Entry 7S5J (solution NMR); this record covers chains A and B.

Chain A:
Protein: Peptidase C39
From: Hungateiclostridium thermocellum (strain ATCC 27405 / DSM 1237 / JCM 9322 / NBRC 103400 / NCIMB 10682 / NRRL B-4536 / VPI 7372)
Notes: fragment: N-terminal residues, 1-148
Reference sequence: A3DCU1 (A3DCU1_HUNT2); residues 4-151 here correspond to UniProt positions 1-148 (UniProt number = residue number - 3)
Amino-acid sequence (151 residues; numbered 1 to 151; the number before each row is that of its first residue):
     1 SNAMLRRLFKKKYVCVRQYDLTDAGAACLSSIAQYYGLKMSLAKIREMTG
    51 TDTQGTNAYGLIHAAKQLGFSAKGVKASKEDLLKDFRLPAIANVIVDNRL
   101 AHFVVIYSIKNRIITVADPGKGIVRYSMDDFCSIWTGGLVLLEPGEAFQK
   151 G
Differences from the reference sequence: expression tag (1-3); engineered mutation Ala24 (Cys21 in A3DCU1)
What the authors report for this chain:
  - catalytic residues: His102, Asp118 (citing earlier work)
  - mutagenesis - C24A: abolished catalytic activity (citing earlier work)
  - binding site for CtA peptide (chain B): Gly25, Gly55, Thr56, His102, Phe103 (by similarity / conservation)

Chain B:
Protein: CtA peptide
From: Hungateiclostridium thermocellum (strain ATCC 27405 / DSM 1237 / JCM 9322 / NBRC 103400 / NCIMB 10682 / NRRL B-4536 / VPI 7372)
Notes: fragment: sequence database residues 7-30
Reference sequence: A3DCU2 (A3DCU2_HUNT2); residue numbers follow UniProt; this construct covers 7-30
Amino-acid sequence (24 residues; each row starts with the number of its first residue):
     7 LNIGRELTDEELMEMTGGSTFSIQ

Chain A / chain B interface:
Pairs across the interface (54):
  Thr22(A) - Gly24(B)
  Ala24(A) - Gly23(B)
  Gln54(A) - Gly24(B)
  Gln54(A) - Ser25(B)
  Gly55(A) - Gly24(B)
  Gly55(A) - Ser25(B)
  Thr56(A) - Thr22(B)
  Thr56(A) - Gly23(B)
  Thr56(A) - Gly24(B)
  Asn57(A) - Leu18(B)
  Asn57(A) - Met19(B)
  Asn57(A) - Met21(B)
  Asn57(A) - Thr22(B)
  Ala58(A) - Leu18(B)
  Ala58(A) - Met21(B)
  Tyr59(A) - Asp15(B)
  Tyr59(A) - Leu18(B)
  Ile62(A) - Leu18(B)
  Lys73(A) - Leu7(B)
  Gly74(A) - Glu12(B)
  Gly74(A) - Leu13(B)
  Val75(A) - Ile9(B)
  Val75(A) - Gly10(B)
  Val75(A) - Arg11(B)
  Val75(A) - Leu13(B)
  Lys76(A) - Leu13(B)
  Lys76(A) - Glu17(B)
  Ala77(A) - Ile9(B)
  Asp85(A) - Leu7(B)
  Phe86(A) - Ile9(B)
  Arg87(A) - Leu7(B)
  Leu88(A) - Leu7(B)
  Asn93(A) - Met21(B)
  Asn93(A) - Thr22(B)
  Ile95(A) - Phe27(B)
  Asn98(A) - Phe27(B)
  Asn98(A) - Ser28(B)
  Arg99(A) - Thr26(B)
  Arg99(A) - Phe27(B)
  Leu100(A) - Ser25(B)
  Ala101(A) - Thr22(B)
  Ala101(A) - Gly23(B)
  Ala101(A) - Gly24(B)
  Ala101(A) - Ser25(B)
  Ala101(A) - Phe27(B)
  His102(A) - Thr22(B)
  His102(A) - Gly23(B)
  Phe103(A) - Met21(B)
  Phe103(A) - Thr22(B)
  Phe103(A) - Gly23(B)
  Gly138(A) - Met21(B)
  Val140(A) - Met21(B)
  Leu141(A) - Ile9(B)
  Glu143(A) - Leu7(B)
Other interface residues (no listed pair), chain A (36 interface residues in all): Leu21, Gly25, Asp52, Thr53, Gly137, Leu139
Other interface residues (no listed pair), chain B (19 interface residues in all): Glu20
Interface features reported in the paper:
  - pairs named by the authors: Ala101(A)-Ser25(B)
  - interface residues, chain A: Thr56(A), Ala58(A), Tyr59(A), Ile62(A), Gly74(A), Ile95(A), Ala101(A), Phe103(A), Val140(A)
  - interface residues, chain B: Leu13(B), Leu18(B)

In short:
The interface between chain A and chain B involves 36 residues on one side and 19 on the other. The paper
describes a contact between Ala101(A) and Ser25(B). From the paper: catalytic residues His102(A) and
Asp118(A); C24A of chain A abolishes catalytic activity.
Here chain A is Peptidase C39 and chain B is CtA peptide, both from Hungateiclostridium thermocellum (strain
ATCC 27405 / DSM 1237 / JCM 9322 / NBRC 103400 / NCIMB 10682 / NRRL B-4536 / VPI 7372). Entry 7S5J (Solution
NMR structure of substrate bound peptidase domain from PCAT1) was determined by solution NMR.
